3GME - chains A and D; structure by X-ray diffraction, 2.40 A resolution.

[Chain A]
Protein: Polyribonucleotide nucleotidyltransferase
From: Escherichia coli E24377A
Notes: EC 2.7.7.8; fragment: Polynucleotide phosphorylase, residues 1-549
Reference sequence: A7ZS61 (PNP_ECO24); residue numbers follow UniProt; this construct covers 1-549
Sequence (549 residues; numbered 1 to 549; the number before each row is that of its first residue):
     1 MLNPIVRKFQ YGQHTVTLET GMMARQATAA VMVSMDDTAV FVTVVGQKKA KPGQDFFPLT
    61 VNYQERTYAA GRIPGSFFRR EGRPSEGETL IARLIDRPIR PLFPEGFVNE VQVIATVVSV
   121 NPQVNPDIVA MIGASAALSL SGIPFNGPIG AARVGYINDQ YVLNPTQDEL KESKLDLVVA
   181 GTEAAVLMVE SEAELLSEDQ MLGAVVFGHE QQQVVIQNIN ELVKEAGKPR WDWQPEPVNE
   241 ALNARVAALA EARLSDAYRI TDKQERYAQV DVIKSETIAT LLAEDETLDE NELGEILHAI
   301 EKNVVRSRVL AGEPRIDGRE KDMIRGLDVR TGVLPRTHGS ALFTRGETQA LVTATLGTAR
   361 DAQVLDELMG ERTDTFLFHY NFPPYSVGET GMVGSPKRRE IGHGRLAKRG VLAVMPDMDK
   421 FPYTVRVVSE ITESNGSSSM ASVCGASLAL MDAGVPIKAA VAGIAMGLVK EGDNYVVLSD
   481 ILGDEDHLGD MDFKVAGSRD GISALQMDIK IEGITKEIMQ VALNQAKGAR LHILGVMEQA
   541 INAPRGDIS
Unresolved in the structure: 78-82, 247-260, 268-296, 359-373, 546-549
Bound ions: Mn2+ near F41 (its only coordinating residue here)
From the paper describing this entry:
  - Mn2+ coordination: D486, D492
  - catalytic residues: H403, D486, D492 (proposed by the authors, not directly observed)
  - mutagenesis - D492G: abolished catalytic activity (citing earlier work)
  - mutagenesis - R80D (10-fold): decreased catalytic activity (citing earlier work)
  - mutagenesis - R83A: unchanged catalytic activity (citing earlier work)

[Chain D]
Protein: Ribonuclease E
Notes: EC 3.1.4.-; fragment: RNase E recognition microdomain, residues 1021-1061
Reference sequence: A7ZKI9 (A7ZKI9_ECO24); residue numbers follow UniProt; this construct covers 1021-1061
Sequence (41 residues; row label = number of the first residue in the row):
  1021 EAPRHSDWQR PTFAFEGKGA AGGHTATHHA SAAPARPQPV E
Unresolved in the structure: 1021-1038, 1060-1061

[Interface between chain A and chain D]
Residue-residue contacts (42; chain A residue first):
  E320(A) - R1056(D)
  D322(A) - R1056(D)  salt bridge
  D322(A) - P1057(D)
  M323(A) - P1054(D)
  M323(A) - A1055(D)
  I324(A) - P1054(D)
  I324(A) - A1055(D)  hydrogen bond (backbone-backbone)
  G326(A) - A1052(D)
  G326(A) - P1054(D)
  L327(A) - S1051(D)
  L327(A) - A1052(D)  hydrogen bond (backbone-backbone)
  D328(A) - H1049(D)  salt bridge
  D328(A) - A1050(D)
  D328(A) - S1051(D)
  V329(A) - H1048(D)
  V329(A) - H1049(D)
  V329(A) - A1050(D)  hydrogen bond (backbone-backbone)
  R330(A) - G1043(D)  hydrogen bond (side chain-backbone)
  R330(A) - A1046(D)
  R330(A) - H1048(D)
  R330(A) - H1049(D)  hydrogen bond
  T331(A) - A1046(D)
  T331(A) - T1047(D)  hydrogen bond (backbone-backbone)
  T331(A) - H1048(D)  hydrogen bond (backbone-backbone)
  G332(A) - T1045(D)
  G332(A) - A1046(D)
  G332(A) - T1047(D)
  V333(A) - A1041(D)
  V333(A) - G1042(D)  hydrogen bond (backbone-backbone)
  V333(A) - T1045(D)
  L334(A) - A1041(D)  hydrophobic
  P335(A) - G1039(D)
  P335(A) - A1040(D)
  P335(A) - A1041(D)
  G528(A) - P1057(D)
  H532(A) - A1055(D)
  V536(A) - A1050(D)
  V536(A) - A1052(D)  hydrophobic
  Q539(A) - A1050(D)
  A540(A) - H1048(D)
  A540(A) - H1049(D)
  A540(A) - A1050(D)
Interface residues without a listed pair, chain A (22 interface residues in all): R325, A529, I541
Interface residues without a listed pair, chain D (18 interface residues in all): A1053
Interface features reported in the paper:
  - interface residues, chain A: L327(A)

[In short]
The interface between chain A and chain D involves 22 residues on one side and 18 on the other, with 8
hydrogen bonds and 2 salt bridges. Polar contacts include D322(A)-R1056(D), D328(A)-H1049(D) and
R330(A)-G1043(D). From the paper: catalytic residues H403(A), D486(A) and D492(A); D492G of chain A abolishes
catalytic activity; 3 substitutions were tested in all.
Chain A is Polyribonucleotide nucleotidyltransferase (Escherichia coli E24377A) and chain D is Ribonuclease E;
the structure, Crystal Structure of Polynucleotide Phosphorylase in complex with RNase E and manganese, was
determined by X-ray diffraction together with 3GCM, 3GLL and 3H1C from the same study.
